9FK0 - chains A and D of the 6 polymer chains in the assembly; structure by electron microscopy, 3.22 A resolution.

== Chain A ==
Molecule: Envelope protein E
Source organism: tick-borne encephalitis virus-European subtype
UniProtKB: chimeric construct of A0A7M3UFX3, P29837: residues 1-429 from A0A7M3UFX3 (A0A7M3UFX3_9FLAV) positions 281-709 (UniProt number = residue number + 280); residues 430-496 from P29837 positions 710-776 (UniProt number = residue number + 280)
Amino-acid sequence (496 residues; each row starts with the number of its first residue):
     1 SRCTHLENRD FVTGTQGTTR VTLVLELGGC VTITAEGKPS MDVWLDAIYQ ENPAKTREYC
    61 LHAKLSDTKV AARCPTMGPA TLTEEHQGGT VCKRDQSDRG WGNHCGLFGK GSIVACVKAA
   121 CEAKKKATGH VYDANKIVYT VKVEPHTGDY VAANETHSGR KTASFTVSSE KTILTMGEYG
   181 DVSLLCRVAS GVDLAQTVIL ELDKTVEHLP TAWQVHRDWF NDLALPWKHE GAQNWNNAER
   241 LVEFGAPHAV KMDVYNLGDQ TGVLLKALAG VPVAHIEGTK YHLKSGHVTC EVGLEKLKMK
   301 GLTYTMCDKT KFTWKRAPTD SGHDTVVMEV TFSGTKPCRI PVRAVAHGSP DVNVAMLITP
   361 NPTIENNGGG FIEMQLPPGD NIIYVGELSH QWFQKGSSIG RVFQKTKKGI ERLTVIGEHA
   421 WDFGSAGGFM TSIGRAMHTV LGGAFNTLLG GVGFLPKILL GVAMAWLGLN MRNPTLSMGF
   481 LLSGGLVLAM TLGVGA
UniProt features mapped onto this chain:
  - site: Ala-496 (Cleavage)
Covalently attached groups: N-acetylglucosamine (NAG) linked to Asn-154
From the paper describing this entry:
  - post-translational modification sites: Asn-154
  - binding site for N-acetylglucosamine: Asn-154

== Chain D ==
Molecule: Small envelope protein M
Source organism: tick-borne encephalitis virus-European subtype
UniProtKB: A0A7M3UFX3 (A0A7M3UFX3_9FLAV); residues 1-75 here correspond to UniProt positions 206-280 (UniProt number = residue number + 205)
Amino-acid sequence (75 residues; each row starts with the number of its first residue):
     1 SVLIPSHAQG ELTGRGHKWL EGDSLRTHLT RVEGWVWKNK LLALAMVTVV WLTLESVVTR
    61 VAVLVVLLCL APVYA

== How chain A and chain D interact ==
Residue-residue contacts (48):
  Asn-8(A) / Arg-15(D)
  Glu-26(A) / Arg-15(D)  salt bridge
  Leu-27(A) / Arg-15(D)
  Gly-28(A) / Arg-15(D)
  Pro-210(A) / Trp-19(D)
  Trp-213(A) / Trp-19(D)
  Val-215(A) / His-7(D)
  His-216(A) / His-7(D)  hydrogen bond (backbone-side chain)
  Trp-219(A) / Ile-4(D)  hydrophobic
  Trp-219(A) / Pro-5(D)  hydrogen bond (side chain-backbone)
  Trp-219(A) / His-7(D)
  Ala-224(A) / Val-2(D)
  Ala-224(A) / Leu-3(D)
  Leu-225(A) / Val-2(D)  hydrophobic
  Leu-225(A) / Ile-4(D)  hydrophobic
  Arg-240(A) / Val-2(D)
  Leu-241(A) / Val-2(D)  hydrophobic
  Gln-260(A) / Val-2(D)
  Leu-264(A) / Ile-4(D)
  Leu-265(A) / Trp-19(D)
  Ala-267(A) / Ile-4(D)
  Ala-267(A) / Pro-5(D)
  Ala-267(A) / Ser-6(D)
  Ala-267(A) / His-7(D)  hydrogen bond (backbone-backbone)
  Gly-270(A) / Lys-18(D)
  Gly-270(A) / Leu-20(D)  hydrogen bond (backbone-backbone)
  Val-271(A) / His-7(D)
  Val-271(A) / Lys-18(D)
  Val-271(A) / Trp-19(D)  hydrogen bond (backbone-backbone)
  Pro-272(A) / Leu-12(D)
  Pro-272(A) / Thr-13(D)
  Pro-272(A) / His-17(D)
  Val-273(A) / His-17(D)  hydrogen bond (backbone-backbone)
  Lys-284(A) / Gly-16(D)
  Ser-285(A) / Thr-13(D)  hydrogen bond (side chain-backbone)
  Ser-285(A) / Gly-14(D)  hydrogen bond (side chain-backbone)
  Ser-285(A) / Gly-16(D)
  Lys-408(A) / Arg-15(D)
  Glu-411(A) / Arg-15(D)  salt bridge
  Arg-412(A) / Arg-15(D)
  Val-415(A) / Gly-14(D)
  Gly-450(A) / Glu-11(D)
  Gly-451(A) / Glu-11(D)  hydrogen bond (backbone-side chain)
  Phe-454(A) / Gln-9(D)
  Leu-455(A) / His-28(D)
  Val-494(A) / Gly-10(D)
  Ala-496(A) / Gln-9(D)  hydrogen bond (backbone-side chain)
  Ala-496(A) / Gly-10(D)  hydrogen bond (backbone-backbone)
Other interface residues (no listed pair), chain A (46 interface residues in all): Leu-209, Gln-214, Leu-223, Leu-257, Val-263, Lys-266, Leu-268, Ala-269, Gly-286, His-287, Ile-416, Gly-453, Trp-466
Other interface residues (no listed pair), chain D (25 interface residues in all): Ser-1, Ala-8, Asp-23, Ser-24, Val-58, Thr-59

== In short ==
The interface between chain A and chain D involves 46 residues on one side and 25 on the other, with 11
hydrogen bonds and 2 salt bridges. Among the polar pairs are Glu-26(A)/Arg-15(D), Glu-411(A)/Arg-15(D) and
His-216(A)/His-7(D). The paper reports a binding site for N-acetylglucosamine at Asn-154(A); a modification
site at Asn-154(A).
Chain A is Envelope protein E and chain D is Small envelope protein M, both from tick-borne encephalitis
virus-European subtype; the structure, LGTV with TBEV prME, was determined by electron microscopy, deposited
together with 9FOJ and 9H28.
